PDB entry 4ORZ | X-ray diffraction, 2.00 A resolution | chains B and C of the 3 polymer chains in the assembly

== Chain B ==
Protein: Protein Nef
From: HIV-1 M:B_ARV2/SF2
Notes: fragment: Nef protein
UniProtKB: P03407 (NEF_HV1A2); residue numbers follow UniProt; this construct covers 45-157, 179-210
Amino-acid sequence (145 residues; numbered 45 to 210; 21 numbers in that range are skipped by the numbering (no residue carries them; nothing is unmodelled there); the number before each row is that of its first residue):
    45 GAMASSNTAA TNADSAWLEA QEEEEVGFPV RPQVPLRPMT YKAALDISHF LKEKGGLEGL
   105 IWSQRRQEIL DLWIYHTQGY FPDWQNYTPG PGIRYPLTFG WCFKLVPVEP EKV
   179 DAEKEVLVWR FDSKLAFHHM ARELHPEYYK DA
Not modelled in the structure: 45-70, 209-210
Differences from the reference sequence: engineered mutation Met47 (Ile in P03407), Ala48 (Thr in P03407), Ser59 (Cys in P03407), Ala210 (Cys in P03407)
UniProt features mapped onto this chain:
  - region: Glu66 to Glu69 (Acidic), Pro73 to Pro82 (SH3-binding), Glu112 to Trp128 (Mediates dimerization, Nef-PTE1 interaction), Val152 to Val157, Asp179 to Val184 (Binding to ATP6V1H)
  - motif: Pro76 to Pro79 (PxxP)
  - site: Trp61, Leu62 (Cleavage)
  - mutagenesis: Arg75 (R75T: Complete loss of viral replication. Incapacity to trigger cellular activation, probably due to reduced interaction with the TCR environment), Ser107 (S107A: No effect)

== Chain C ==
Protein: single domain antibody sdAb19
From: Lama glama
Notes: antibody fragment or engineered binder
Amino-acid sequence (120 residues; numbered -1 to 118; the number before each row is that of its first residue; numbers below 1 keep their minus sign (Gly-1 is residue -1)):
    -1 GAMAEVQLVE SGGGLVQAGG SLRLFCAASG FTFGTSNMAW LRQAPGKRRE WVALITISGY
    59 TDYADSVKDR FTISRDNAKN TVSLQMNSLK PEDTAIYFCA RRVGSEYDLW GQGTQVTVSS
Not modelled in the structure: -1 to 4

== How chain B and chain C interact ==
Contacting residue pairs (23):
  Pro133(B) - Ser103(C)
  Gly134(B) - Ser103(C)  hydrogen bond (backbone-side chain)
  Ile137(B) - Trp49(C)  hydrophobic
  Ile137(B) - Asp60(C)
  Tyr139(B) - Asp60(C)  hydrogen bond
  Lys148(B) - Asp60(C)  salt bridge
  Glu155(B) - Arg46(C)
  Glu155(B) - Arg47(C)  salt bridge
  Glu155(B) - Glu48(C)
  Glu155(B) - Trp49(C)  hydrogen bond (side chain-backbone)
  Arg188(B) - Asp63(C)  salt bridge
  Lys192(B) - Thr59(C)  hydrogen bond
  His196(B) - Tyr58(C)
  Met198(B) - Thr54(C)
  Met198(B) - Tyr58(C)  hydrophobic
  Glu201(B) - Asn35(C)  hydrogen bond (backbone-side chain)
  Glu201(B) - Thr54(C)
  Glu201(B) - Ser56(C)  hydrogen bond
  Glu201(B) - Tyr58(C)
  Leu202(B) - Arg100(C)
  Leu202(B) - Gly102(C)  hydrogen bond (backbone-backbone)
  His203(B) - Gly102(C)
  His203(B) - Ser103(C)  hydrogen bond
Other interface residues (no listed pair), chain B (18 interface residues in all): Pro135, Val150, Asp190, Phe195, His197
Other interface residues (no listed pair), chain C (17 interface residues in all): Leu52, Ile55, Tyr61
From the paper, about this interface:
  - residue pairs: Tyr139(B)-Asp60(C) (hydrogen bond), Lys148(B)-Asp60(C) (salt bridge), Met198(B)-Leu52(C) (hydrophobic contact), Leu202(B)-Leu52(C) (hydrophobic contact)
  - epitope / paratope residues, chain B: Gly134(B), Ile137(B), Tyr139(B), Lys148(B), Val150(B), Glu155(B), Arg188(B), Lys192(B), His196(B), Met198(B), Glu201(B), Leu202(B), His203(B)
  - epitope / paratope residues, chain C: Asn35(C), Leu52(C), Thr54(C), Asp60(C)
  - hot spots on chain C (mutagenesis) - G102R/S103E (23-fold): decreased binding to Protein Nef (chain B)
  - hot spots on chain C (mutagenesis) - D60R/G102R/S103E: abolished binding to Protein Nef (chain B)

== Overview ==
The interface between chain B and chain C involves 18 residues on one side and 17 on the other, with 8
hydrogen bonds and 3 salt bridges. Among the polar pairs are Lys148(B)-Asp60(C), Glu155(B)-Arg47(C) and
Arg188(B)-Asp63(C). The authors report a hydrogen bond between Tyr139(B) and Asp60(C); a salt bridge between
Lys148(B) and Asp60(C); hydrophobic contacts between Met198(B) and Leu52(C) and Leu202(B) and Leu52(C). From
the paper: G102R/S103E of chain C reduce binding to Protein Nef (chain B); epitope/paratope residues
Gly134(B), Ile137(B) and Asn35(C) among others.
Here chain B is Protein Nef (HIV-1 M:B_ARV2/SF2) and chain C is single domain antibody sdAb19 (Lama glama).
Entry 4ORZ (HIV-1 Nef protein in complex with single domain antibody sdAb19 and an engineered Hck SH3 domain)
was determined by X-ray diffraction.
